Entry 3GQI (X-ray diffraction, 2.50 A resolution); this record covers chains A and B.

[Chain A]
Protein: Basic fibroblast growth factor receptor 1
Source organism: Homo sapiens
Notes: EC 2.7.10.1; fragment: Protein kinase domain
UniProt: P11362 (FGFR1_HUMAN); numbering as in UniProt (aligned over 458-774)
Chain sequence (326 residues; row label = number of the first residue in the row):
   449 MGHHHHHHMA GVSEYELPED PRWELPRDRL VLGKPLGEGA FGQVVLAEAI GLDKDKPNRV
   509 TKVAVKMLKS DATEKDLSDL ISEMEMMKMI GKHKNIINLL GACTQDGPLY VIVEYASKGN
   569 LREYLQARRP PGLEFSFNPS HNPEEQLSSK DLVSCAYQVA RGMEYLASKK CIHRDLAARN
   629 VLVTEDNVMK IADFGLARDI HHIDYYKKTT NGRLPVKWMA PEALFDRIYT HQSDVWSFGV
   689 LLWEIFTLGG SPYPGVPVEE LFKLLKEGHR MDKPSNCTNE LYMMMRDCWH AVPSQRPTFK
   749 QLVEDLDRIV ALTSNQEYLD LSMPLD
Unresolved in the structure: 449-463, 771-774
Construct notes: expression tag (449-457); engineered mutation Ala488 (Cys in P11362), Phe583 (Tyr in P11362), Ser584 (Cys in P11362), Phe585 (Tyr in P11362)
Modified / non-standard residues: Tyr653 (o-phosphotyrosine; PTR); Tyr654 (o-phosphotyrosine; PTR); Tyr766 (o-phosphotyrosine; PTR)
Small-molecule neighbours:
  - AMP-PCP (ACP; phosphomethylphosphonic acid adenylate ester): Leu484, Gly485, Glu486, Gly487, Ala488, Phe489, Gly490, Val492, Ala512, Lys514, Val561, Glu562, Tyr563, Ala564, Asn568, Glu571, Arg627, Asn628, Leu630, Asp641
  - decavanadate (DVT): Asp503, Lys504, Pro505, Asn506, Arg507
  - Mg2+ (MG): Asp623, Arg627, Asn628, Asp641
From the paper describing this entry:
  - catalytic residues: Asp623
  - post-translational modification sites: Tyr653, Tyr654, Tyr766
  - conformationally variable residues (loop rearrangement): Thr658
  - mutagenesis - R609V/D755V, V636D/V758D, Y766F: unchanged catalytic activity
  - mutagenesis - Y766F: decreased signaling in response to FGF1

[Chain B]
Protein: Phospholipase C-gamma-1
Source organism: Rattus norvegicus
Notes: EC 3.1.4.11; fragment: tandem SH2 domains
UniProt: P10686 (PLCG1_RAT); residues 545-770 here = UniProt positions 545-770
Chain sequence (226 residues; each row starts with the number of its first residue):
   545 HSSEKWFHGK LGAGRDGRHI AERLLTEYCI ETGAPDGSFL VRESETFVGD YTLSFWRNGK
   605 VQHCRIHSRQ DAGTPKFFLT DNLVFDSLYD LITHYQQVPL RCNEFEMRLS EPVPQTNAHE
   665 SKEWYHASLT RAQAEHMLMR VPRDGAFLVR KRNEPNSYAI SFRAEGKIKH CRVQQEGQTV
   725 MLGNSEFDSL VDLISYYEKH PLYRKMKLRY PINEEALEKI GTAEPD
From the paper describing this entry:
  - specificity-determining residues: Thr590 to Gly593, Asp594 (by similarity / conservation)

[Chain A / chain B interface]
Residue-residue contacts (41; chain A residue first):
  His541(A) with Gln614(B), hydrogen bond
  Lys598(A) with Glu589(B); Thr590(B)
  Tyr605(A) with Asp594(B); Arg609(B)
  Gln606(A) with Val592(B)
  Arg609(A) with Val592(B), hydrogen bond (side chain-backbone); Asp594(B), salt bridge; Ser612(B)
  Glu612(A) with Arg613(B), salt bridge
  Ser616(A) with Asp615(B)
  Glu752(A) with Arg613(B), salt bridge
  Asp755(A) with Phe591(B); Arg609(B), salt bridge
  Val758(A) with Thr590(B); Phe591(B), hydrophobic
  Ala759(A) with Phe591(B), hydrophobic
  Ser762(A) with Thr590(B)
  Gln764(A) with Arg562(B), hydrogen bond; Thr590(B)
  Glu765(A) with Arg562(B), hydrogen bond (backbone-side chain)
  Tyr766(A) with Arg562(B); Arg586(B); Ser588(B); Glu589(B); Thr590(B); Phe591(B); Thr596(B); His607(B); Arg609(B)
  Leu767(A) with Phe599(B), hydrophobic; Gln606(B); His607(B), hydrogen bond (backbone-backbone); Cys608(B), hydrophobic
  Asp768(A) with Asn647(B)
  Leu769(A) with Cys608(B), hydrophobic; Leu623(B); Thr624(B); Arg645(B); Cys646(B), hydrophobic
  Ser770(A) with Asn647(B)
Also at the interface, not in a pair above, chain A (23 interface residues in all): Lys542, Ser602, Tyr613, Val636
Also at the interface, not in a pair above, chain B (25 interface residues in all): Glu587, Gly593
The authors on this interface:
  - specific contacts: Tyr605(A)-Arg609(B) (hydrogen bond), Gln606(A)-Val592(B) (hydrophobic contact), Arg609(A)-Asp594(B) (salt bridge), Arg609(A)-Val592(B) (backbone contact), Arg609(A)-Ser612(B) (backbone contact), Val636(A)-Val592(B) (hydrophobic contact), Asp755(A)-Arg609(B) (salt bridge), Val758(A)-Thr590(B) (hydrophobic contact), Ala759(A)-Phe591(B) (hydrophobic contact), Gln764(A)-Arg562(B) (hydrogen bond), Asp768(A)-Asn647(B) (water-mediated contact), Arg562(B)-Tyr766(A) (hydrogen bond), Arg586(B)-Tyr766(A) (hydrogen bond), Ser588(B)-Tyr766(A) (hydrogen bond), Thr590(B)-Tyr766(A) (hydrogen bond), Phe591(B)-Asp755(A) (hydrophobic contact), Thr596(B)-Tyr766(A) (hydrogen bond)
  - interface residues, chain A: Leu767(A), Leu769(A)
  - hot spots on chain A (mutagenesis) - R609V/D755V, V636D/V758D: decreased binding to Phospholipase C-gamma-1 (chain B)
  - hot spots on chain A (mutagenesis) - Y766F: abolished binding to PLCgamma

[Overview]
The interface between chain A and chain B involves 23 residues on one side and 25 on the other; the contacts
include 5 hydrogen bonds and 4 salt bridges. Polar contacts include Arg609(A)-Asp594(B), Glu612(A)-Arg613(B)
and Glu752(A)-Arg613(B). The authors report hydrogen bonds between Tyr605(A) and Arg609(B), Gln764(A) and
Arg562(B) and Arg562(B) and Tyr766(A) among others; hydrophobic contacts between Gln606(A) and Val592(B),
Val636(A) and Val592(B) and Val758(A) and Thr590(B) among others; salt bridges between Arg609(A) and Asp594(B)
and Asp755(A) and Arg609(B). The paper reports the catalytic residue Asp623(A); R609V/D755V and V636D/V758D of
chain A reduce binding to Phospholipase C-gamma-1 (chain B).
Here chain A is Basic fibroblast growth factor receptor 1 (Homo sapiens) and chain B is Phospholipase
C-gamma-1 (Rattus norvegicus). Entry 3GQI (Crystal Structure of activated receptor tyrosine kinase in complex
with substrates) was determined by X-ray diffraction together with 3GQL from the same study.
